PDB entry 8D36 | X-ray diffraction, 1.45 A resolution | chains H and L of the 3 polymer chains in the assembly

# Chain H
Protein: Neutralizing antibody COV44-62 heavy chain
From: Homo sapiens
Notes: antibody fragment or engineered binder
Sequence (227 residues; numbered 1 to 229; 2 numbers in that range are skipped by the numbering (no residue carries them; nothing is unmodelled there); the number before each row is that of its first residue):
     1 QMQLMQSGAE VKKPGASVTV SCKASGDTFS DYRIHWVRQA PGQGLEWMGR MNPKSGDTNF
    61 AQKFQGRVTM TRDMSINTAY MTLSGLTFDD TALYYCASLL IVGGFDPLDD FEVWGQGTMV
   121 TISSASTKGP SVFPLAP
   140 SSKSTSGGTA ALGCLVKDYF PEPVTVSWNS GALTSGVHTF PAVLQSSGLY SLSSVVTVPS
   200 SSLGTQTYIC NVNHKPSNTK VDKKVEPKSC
Disordered / not traced: 140-146, 228-229
Disulfides: Cys22-Cys96, Cys153-Cys209

# Chain L
Protein: Neutralizing antibody COV44-62 light chain
From: Homo sapiens
Notes: antibody fragment or engineered binder
Sequence (216 residues; row label = number of the first residue in the row):
     1 QSALTQPPSA SGSPGQSVTI SCSGTSSDVG GYNFVSWYQH HPGKAPKILI YEVTKRPSGV
    61 PDRFSGSKSG NTASLTVSGL QAEDEADYYC SSYGGTNNLL FGGGTKLTVL GQPKAAPSVT
   121 LFPPSSEELQ ANKATLVCLI SDFYPGAVTV AWKADSSPVK AGVETTTPSK QSNNKYAASS
   181 YLSLTPEQWK SHRSYSCQVT HEGSTVEKTV APTECS
Disordered / not traced: 213-216
Disulfides: Cys22-Cys90, Cys138-Cys197

# Interface between chain H and chain L
Pairs across the interface (69):
  Gln39(H) - His40(L)
  Gln39(H) - Tyr89(L)  hydrogen bond
  Gly44(H) - Tyr89(L)
  Leu45(H) - Pro46(L)  hydrophobic
  Leu45(H) - Tyr89(L)
  Leu45(H) - Phe101(L)
  Trp47(H) - Asn97(L)
  Trp47(H) - Asn98(L)
  Trp47(H) - Leu99(L)
  Trp47(H) - Phe101(L)
  Asn59(H) - Asn97(L)
  Ala61(H) - Asn98(L)
  Gln62(H) - Asn98(L)
  Lys63(H) - Gln1(L)  hydrogen bond
  Tyr95(H) - Lys44(L)
  Tyr95(H) - Ala45(L)
  Leu99(H) - Tyr38(L)
  Leu99(H) - Leu99(L)  hydrophobic
  Leu100(H) - Ser36(L)
  Leu100(H) - Ile48(L)
  Leu100(H) - Tyr51(L)  hydrophobic
  Ile101(H) - Phe34(L)
  Ile101(H) - Glu52(L)
  Ile101(H) - Leu99(L)  hydrophobic
  Val102(H) - Phe34(L)  hydrophobic
  Val102(H) - Glu52(L)
  Gly103(H) - Glu52(L)  hydrogen bond (backbone-side chain)
  Asp110(H) - Tyr51(L)  hydrogen bond
  Asp110(H) - Pro57(L)
  Glu112(H) - Tyr38(L)  hydrogen bond
  Glu112(H) - Ile48(L)
  Trp114(H) - Ala45(L)  hydrophobic
  Trp114(H) - Pro46(L)
  Val132(H) - Glu127(L)
  Phe133(H) - Ser125(L)
  Phe133(H) - Glu127(L)
  Phe133(H) - Glu128(L)
  Pro134(H) - Ser125(L)
  Pro134(H) - Glu127(L)
  Leu135(H) - Phe122(L)  hydrophobic
  Ala136(H) - Phe122(L)
  Ala150(H) - Thr120(L)
  Ala150(H) - Phe122(L)
  Leu151(H) - Phe122(L)
  Leu154(H) - Tyr181(L)  hydrophobic
  Lys156(H) - Glu128(L)  salt bridge
  Lys156(H) - Lys133(L)
  Lys156(H) - Thr135(L)
  His177(H) - Ser141(L)
  His177(H) - Gln171(L)
  His177(H) - Ala177(L)
  Phe179(H) - Leu139(L)  hydrophobic
  Phe179(H) - Ile140(L)
  Phe179(H) - Ala177(L)  hydrophobic
  Phe179(H) - Ala178(L)
  Phe179(H) - Ser179(L)
  Pro180(H) - Thr166(L)
  Pro180(H) - Ser169(L)
  Pro180(H) - Ser179(L)
  Ala181(H) - Thr166(L)
  Val182(H) - Glu164(L)
  Val182(H) - Thr166(L)
  Val182(H) - Tyr181(L)  hydrophobic
  Leu183(H) - Glu164(L)
  Leu191(H) - Tyr181(L)
  Ser192(H) - Val137(L)
  Ser192(H) - Leu139(L)
  Ser192(H) - Tyr181(L)  hydrogen bond
  Val194(H) - Leu139(L)  hydrophobic
Other interface residues (no listed pair), chain H (46 interface residues in all): Val37, Gln43, Glu46, Pro107, Gly115, Gly152, Gln184, Ser185, Ser190, Lys222, Lys227
Other interface residues (no listed pair), chain L (38 interface residues in all): Pro123, Thr165

# Overview
46 residues of chain H and 38 residues of chain L are in contact, with 6 hydrogen bonds and 1 salt bridge.
Among the polar pairs are Lys156(H)-Glu128(L), Gln39(H)-Tyr89(L) and Lys63(H)-Gln1(L).
Chain H is Neutralizing antibody COV44-62 heavy chain and chain L is Neutralizing antibody COV44-62 light
chain, both from Homo sapiens; the structure, Crystal structure of SARS-CoV-2 fusion peptide in complex with
neutralizing antibody COV44-62, was determined by X-ray diffraction.
